9KPL - chains A and E; structure by X-ray diffraction, 1.80 A resolution.

Chain A (and E):
Protein: C-type lectin domain-containing protein
Source organism: Takifugu rubripes
Notes: chain E of this document is another copy of the same molecule, construct and numbering; everything in this record applies to it too
UniProt: A0A3B5KEF3 (A0A3B5KEF3_TAKRU); residues 38-180 here correspond to UniProt positions 52-194 (UniProt number = residue number + 14)
Amino-acid sequence (144 residues; row label = number of the first residue in the row):
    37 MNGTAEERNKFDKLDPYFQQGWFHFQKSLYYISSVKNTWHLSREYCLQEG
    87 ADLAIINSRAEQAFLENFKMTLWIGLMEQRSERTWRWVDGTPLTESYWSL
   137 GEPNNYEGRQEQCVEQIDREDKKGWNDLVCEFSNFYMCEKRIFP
Not modelled in the structure: 37-46
Disulfides: Cys-82/Cys-174, Cys-149/Cys-166
Differences from the reference sequence: initiating methionine (37); conflict Lys-46 (Thr60 in A0A3B5KEF3), Gln-55 (Lys69 in A0A3B5KEF3), Gln-56 (Arg70 in A0A3B5KEF3), Ile-153 (Val167 in A0A3B5KEF3)
Bound ions: Ca2+ site 1: Ile-91, Asn-93, Glu-97, Glu-175; Ca2+ site 2: Glu-138, Asn-140, Glu-147, Asn-162, Asp-163 (together with alpha-D-glucopyranose, beta-D-glucopyranose)
Residues lining bound ligands: beta-D-glucopyranose / alpha-D-glucopyranose: Glu-138, Asn-140, Tyr-142, Arg-145, Glu-147, Arg-155, Lys-158, Asn-162, Asp-163, Leu-164

Interface between chain A and chain E:
Pairs across the interface - 44 pairs, chain A then chain E:
  Phe-47(A) / His-60(E)
  Phe-47(A) / Gln-62(E)
  Phe-47(A) / Phe-179(E)  hydrophobic
  Leu-50(A) / Phe-47(E)  hydrophobic
  Phe-54(A) / His-60(E)
  Phe-54(A) / Phe-61(E)
  Phe-54(A) / Gln-62(E)
  Gln-55(A) / Gln-62(E)
  Trp-58(A) / Phe-61(E)
  Phe-59(A) / Phe-59(E)  hydrophobic
  Phe-59(A) / His-60(E)
  Phe-59(A) / Phe-100(E)  hydrophobic
  Phe-59(A) / Phe-104(E)  hydrophobic
  His-60(A) / Phe-54(E)
  His-60(A) / Phe-59(E)
  His-60(A) / His-60(E)  hydrogen bond
  Phe-61(A) / Phe-54(E)
  Phe-61(A) / Trp-58(E)
  Gln-62(A) / Phe-54(E)
  Gln-62(A) / Gln-55(E)  hydrogen bond
  Ile-68(A) / Asn-103(E)  hydrogen bond (backbone-side chain)
  Ile-68(A) / Phe-104(E)  hydrophobic
  Ile-68(A) / Lys-105(E)
  Ser-69(A) / Asn-103(E)
  Ser-69(A) / Lys-105(E)  hydrogen bond (backbone-side chain)
  Ser-70(A) / Asn-103(E)
  Ser-70(A) / Lys-105(E)
  Ala-96(A) / Gln-55(E)
  Phe-100(A) / Phe-59(E)  hydrophobic
  Asn-103(A) / Ile-68(E)  hydrogen bond (side chain-backbone)
  Asn-103(A) / Ser-69(E)
  Asn-103(A) / Ser-70(E)
  Phe-104(A) / Phe-59(E)  hydrophobic
  Phe-104(A) / Phe-104(E)  hydrophobic
  Phe-104(A) / Met-106(E)
  Lys-105(A) / Ile-68(E)
  Lys-105(A) / Ser-69(E)  hydrogen bond (side chain-backbone)
  Lys-105(A) / Ser-70(E)
  Lys-105(A) / Met-106(E)
  Lys-105(A) / Phe-171(E)
  Met-106(A) / Phe-104(E)
  Met-106(A) / Lys-105(E)
  Phe-171(A) / Lys-105(E)
  Phe-179(A) / Phe-47(E)  hydrophobic
Also at the interface, not in a pair above, chain E (21 interface residues in all): Leu-50, Lys-63, Ala-96

Summary:
The interface between chain A and chain E involves 20 residues on one side and 21 on the other; the contacts
include 6 hydrogen bonds. Polar contacts include His-60(A)/His-60(E), Gln-62(A)/Gln-55(E) and
Ile-68(A)/Asn-103(E). Bound to chain A: a glycan.
Chain A and chain E are both C-type lectin domain-containing protein (Takifugu rubripes); the structure,
Crystal structure of T. rubripes Mincle with glucose, was determined by X-ray diffraction, deposited together
with 9KS7.
